4AL6 - chains A and B; structure by X-ray diffraction, 2.63 A resolution.

Chain A:
Name: CSY4 endoribonuclease
Source organism: Pseudomonas aeruginosa
UniProtKB: Q02MM2 (Q02MM2_PSEAB); residues 21-187 here correspond to UniProt positions 1-167 (UniProt number = residue number - 20)
Sequence (191 residues; row label = number of the first residue in the row; numbers below 1 keep their minus sign (Gly-3 is residue -3)):
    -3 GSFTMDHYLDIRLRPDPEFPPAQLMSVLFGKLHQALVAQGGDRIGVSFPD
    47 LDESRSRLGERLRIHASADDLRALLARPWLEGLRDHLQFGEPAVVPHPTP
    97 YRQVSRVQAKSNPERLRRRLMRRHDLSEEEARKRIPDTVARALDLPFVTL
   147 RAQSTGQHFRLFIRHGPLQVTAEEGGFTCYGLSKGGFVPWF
Unresolved in the structure: -3 to -2, 106-137
Differences from the reference sequence: expression tag (-3 to 0); engineered mutation Ala148 (Ser128 in Q02MM2)
What the authors report for this chain:
  - catalytic residues: His29
  - mutagenesis - H29A: abolished catalytic activity
  - mutagenesis - H29K (130-fold), S150A (350-fold), T151A (350-fold), Y176A (130-fold), Y176F (13-fold): decreased catalytic activity
  - mutagenesis - H29A: unchanged binding to Csy1-3 and a mature crRNA
  - catalytic residues: Ser150, Thr151 (proposed by the authors, not directly observed)

Chain B:
Molecule: 16-nt RNA strand
Sequence (16 nucleotides; each row starts with the number of its first residue):
     6 CUGCCGUAUAGGCAGC
What the authors report for this chain:
  - conformationally variable residues: G20

How chain A and chain B interact:
Pairs across the interface - 16 pairs, chain A then chain B:
  His29(A) - C21(B)  salt bridge to the phosphate
  Arg102(A) - A19(B)  base contact
  Arg102(A) - G20(B)  hydrogen bond to the base
  Gln104(A) - C18(B)  hydrogen bond to the base
  Gln104(A) - A19(B)  hydrogen bond to the base
  Ala148(A) - G20(B)  sugar contact
  Ala148(A) - C21(B)  phosphate contact
  Gln149(A) - C21(B)  hydrogen bond to the phosphate
  Gln153(A) - C6(B)  sugar contact
  His154(A) - C6(B)  base contact
  Phe155(A) - C6(B)  base contact
  Phe155(A) - G20(B)  stacking on the base
  Thr174(A) - A19(B)  phosphate contact
  Cys175(A) - G20(B)  hydrogen bond to the phosphate
  Tyr176(A) - G20(B)  phosphate contact
  Tyr176(A) - C21(B)  hydrogen bond to the phosphate
Also at the interface, not in a pair above, chain A (12 interface residues in all): Ser150

Overview:
12 residues of chain A and 5 residues of chain B are in contact; the contacts include 6 hydrogen bonds, 1 salt
bridge and 1 aromatic stacking contact. Polar contacts include Arg102(A)-G20(B), Gln104(A)-C18(B) and
Gln104(A)-A19(B). The paper reports catalytic residues His29(A), Ser150(A) and Thr151(A); H29K, S150A and
T151A of chain A, among others, reduce catalytic activity; 6 substitutions were tested in all.
Chain A is CSY4 endoribonuclease (Pseudomonas aeruginosa) and chain B is a 16-nt RNA strand; the structure,
Crystal structure of the S148ACsy4-crRNA complex, was determined by X-ray diffraction together with 4AL5 from
the same study.
